PDB entry 6CNJ | electron microscopy, 3.70 A resolution | chains A and B of the 11 polymer chains in the assembly

== Chain A ==
Molecule: Neuronal acetylcholine receptor subunit alpha-4
Source organism: Homo sapiens
Notes: engineered mutation(s): Glu-Arg linker was inserted in the MX-M4 junction, between Phe559-Ser560 in the alpha4 subunit
UniProt: P43681 (ACHA4_HUMAN); the construct has insertions or renumbered stretches relative to UniProt, so the offset changes along the chain: 1-338 = UniProt 27-364; 345-386 = UniProt 586-627
Sequence (386 residues; row label = number of the first residue in the row):
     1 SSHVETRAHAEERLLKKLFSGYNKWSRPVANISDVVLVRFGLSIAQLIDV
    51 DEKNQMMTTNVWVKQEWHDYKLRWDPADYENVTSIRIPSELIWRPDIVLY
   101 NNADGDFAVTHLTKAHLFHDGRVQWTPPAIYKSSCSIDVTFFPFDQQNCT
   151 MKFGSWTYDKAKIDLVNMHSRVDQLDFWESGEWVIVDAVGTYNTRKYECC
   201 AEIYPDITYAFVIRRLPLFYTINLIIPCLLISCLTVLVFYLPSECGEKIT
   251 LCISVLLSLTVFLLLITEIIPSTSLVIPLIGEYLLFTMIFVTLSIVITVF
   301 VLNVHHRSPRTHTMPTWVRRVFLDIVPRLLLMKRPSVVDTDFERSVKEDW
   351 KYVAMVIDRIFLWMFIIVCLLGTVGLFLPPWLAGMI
Not modelled in the structure: 1-4, 335-341, 382-386
Disulfides: Cys135-Cys149, Cys199-Cys200
Covalently attached groups: N-acetylglucosamine (NAG) linked to Asn148
Differences from the reference sequence: linker (339-344)
Ligand contacts: (S)-3-(1-methylpyrrolidin-2-yl)pyridine (NCT): Tyr100, Trp156, Thr157, Tyr197, Cys199, Cys200, Tyr204
Curated features (UniProtKB/Swiss-Prot):
  - binding site (Ca(2+)): Val50, Glu52
  - lipidation: Cys245 (S-palmitoyl cysteine)
  - glycosylation (N-linked (GlcNAc...) asparagine): Asn31, Asn81, Asn148
What the authors report for this chain:
  - binding site for cholesterol hemisuccinate: Phe300

== Chain B ==
Molecule: Neuronal acetylcholine receptor subunit beta-2
Source organism: Homo sapiens
Notes: engineered mutation(s): Glu-Arg linker was inserted in the MX-M4 junction between Gln420-Ser421 in the beta 2 subunit.
UniProt: P17787 (ACHB2_HUMAN); the construct has insertions or renumbered stretches relative to UniProt, so the offset changes along the chain: 1-328 = UniProt 26-353; 337-393 = UniProt 446-502
Sequence (403 residues; each row starts with the number of its first residue):
     1 TDTEERLVEHLLDPSRYNKLIRPATNGSELVTVQLMVSLAQLISVHEREQ
    51 IMTTNVWLTQEWEDYRLTWKPEEFDNMKKVRLPSKHIWLPDVVLYNNADG
   101 MYEVSFYSNAVVSYDGSIFWLPPAIYKSACKIEVKHFPFDQQNCTMKFRS
   151 WTYDRTEIDLVLKSEVASLDDFTPSGEWDIVALPGRRNENPDDSTYVDIT
   201 YDFIIRRKPLFYTINLIIPCVLITSLAILVFYLPSDCGEKMTLCISVLLA
   251 LTVFLLLISKIVPPTSLDVPLVGKYLMFTMVLVTFSIVTSVCVLNVHHRS
   301 PTTHTMAPWVKVVFLEKLPALLFMQQPRHHDDDQERSVSEDWKYVAMVID
   351 RLFLWIFVFVCVFGTIGMFLQPLFQNYTTTTFLHSDHSAPSSKSAWSHPQ
   401 FEK
Not modelled in the structure: 1, 327-336, 370-403
Disulfides: Cys130-Cys144
Covalently attached groups: N-acetylglucosamine (NAG) linked to Asn143
Differences from the reference sequence: linker (329-336); expression tag (394-403)
Ligand contacts: (S)-3-(1-methylpyrrolidin-2-yl)pyridine (NCT): Trp57, Val111, Phe119, Leu121
What the authors report for this chain:
  - binding site for (S)-3-(1-methylpyrrolidin-2-yl)pyridine: Val111, Phe119, Leu121
  - contacts within the chain: Tyr95-Arg149 (cation-pi contact), Arg149-Tyr196 (cation-pi contact)
  - binding site for cholesterol hemisuccinate: Cys292

== Interface between chain A and chain B ==
Contacting residue pairs - 71 pairs, chain A then chain B:
  Gly21(A) - Glu5(B)
  Tyr22(A) - Glu5(B)
  Asn23(A) - Glu5(B)  hydrogen bond (backbone-side chain)
  Asn23(A) - Val8(B)
  Asn23(A) - Glu9(B)  hydrogen bond
  Trp25(A) - Pro83(B)
  Trp25(A) - His86(B)
  Ser26(A) - Glu5(B)
  Arg27(A) - Glu4(B)
  Ile32(A) - Glu4(B)
  Tyr70(A) - Asp2(B)
  Asp96(A) - Asn109(B)
  Val98(A) - Phe106(B)  hydrophobic
  Tyr100(A) - Asn55(B)
  Asn101(A) - Gln41(B)  hydrogen bond
  Asn102(A) - Asn55(B)
  Ala103(A) - Ile43(B)  hydrophobic
  Asp104(A) - Ile125(B)
  Asp104(A) - Lys127(B)  salt bridge
  Phe107(A) - Ile125(B)  hydrophobic
  Ser134(A) - Gln41(B)  hydrogen bond
  Trp156(A) - Ser108(B)  hydrogen bond
  Trp156(A) - Leu121(B)  hydrogen bond (side chain-backbone)
  Trp156(A) - Pro123(B)
  Thr157(A) - Arg81(B)  hydrogen bond (backbone-side chain)
  Thr157(A) - Ser108(B)
  Thr157(A) - Asn109(B)
  Lys162(A) - Arg81(B)
  Arg195(A) - Asp171(B)  salt bridge
  Tyr197(A) - Asp171(B)
  Glu198(A) - Ser168(B)
  Glu198(A) - Asp170(B)
  Cys199(A) - Phe119(B)  hydrophobic
  Gly246(A) - Glu239(B)
  Glu247(A) - Glu239(B)
  Ile249(A) - Glu239(B)
  Ile253(A) - Ser246(B)
  Thr260(A) - Phe254(B)
  Leu264(A) - Phe254(B)  hydrophobic
  Leu264(A) - Leu257(B)  hydrophobic
  Thr267(A) - Phe211(B)
  Ile270(A) - Phe211(B)  hydrophobic
  Pro271(A) - Phe211(B)
  Ser272(A) - Glu177(B)  hydrogen bond
  Ser272(A) - Phe211(B)
  Thr273(A) - Phe211(B)
  Ser274(A) - Lys208(B)
  Ser274(A) - Leu210(B)  hydrogen bond (side chain-backbone)
  Ser274(A) - Phe211(B)
  Ile277(A) - Leu210(B)  hydrophobic
  Leu285(A) - Ile214(B)  hydrophobic
  Leu285(A) - Ile218(B)  hydrophobic
  Met288(A) - Pro219(B)  hydrophobic
  Met288(A) - Leu222(B)
  Ile289(A) - Leu222(B)  hydrophobic
  Thr292(A) - Leu222(B)
  Ile295(A) - Leu226(B)  hydrophobic
  Val299(A) - Leu229(B)  hydrophobic
  Val299(A) - Leu233(B)  hydrophobic
  Phe300(A) - Tyr232(B)
  Leu302(A) - Pro234(B)
  Asn303(A) - Tyr232(B)  hydrogen bond (side chain-backbone)
  Asn303(A) - Pro234(B)
  His306(A) - Asp236(B)
  His306(A) - Cys237(B)  hydrogen bond (side chain-backbone)
  Arg310(A) - Gln326(B)
  Arg310(A) - Glu340(B)  salt bridge
  Thr311(A) - Gln325(B)
  His312(A) - Phe323(B)
  His312(A) - Met347(B)  hydrogen bond
  Met314(A) - Met324(B)  hydrophobic
Interface residues without a listed pair, chain A (61 interface residues in all): Asn54, Gln55, Gly105, Ala108, Tyr158, Cys200, Thr250, Leu256, Leu257, Val296
Interface residues without a listed pair, chain B (58 interface residues in all): Ser44, His46, Trp57, Ser105, Ser175, Asn215, Ile223, Thr242, Leu243, Ala250, Tyr344

== Summary ==
Chain A and chain B form an interface of 61 and 58 residues respectively; the contacts include 12 hydrogen
bonds and 3 salt bridges. Among the polar pairs are Asp104(A)-Lys127(B), Arg195(A)-Asp171(B) and
Arg310(A)-Glu340(B). The paper reports a binding site for (S)-3-(1-methylpyrrolidin-2-yl)pyridine at
Val111(B), Phe119(B) and Leu121(B); a binding site for cholesterol hemisuccinate at Phe300(A) and Cys292(B).
Chain A is Neuronal acetylcholine receptor subunit alpha-4 and chain B is Neuronal acetylcholine receptor
subunit beta-2, both from Homo sapiens; the structure, Structure of the 2alpha3beta stiochiometry of the human
Alpha4Beta2 nicotinic receptor, was determined by electron microscopy, deposited together with 6CNK.
